Entry 9G13 (X-ray diffraction, 1.80 A resolution); this record covers chains A and D of the 4 polymer chains in the assembly.

Chain A:
Protein: Vhh H3-2
Organism: Lama glama
Notes: antibody fragment or engineered binder
Sequence (132 residues; numbered -1 to 130; the number before each row is that of its first residue; numbers below 1 keep their minus sign (Gly-1 is residue -1)):
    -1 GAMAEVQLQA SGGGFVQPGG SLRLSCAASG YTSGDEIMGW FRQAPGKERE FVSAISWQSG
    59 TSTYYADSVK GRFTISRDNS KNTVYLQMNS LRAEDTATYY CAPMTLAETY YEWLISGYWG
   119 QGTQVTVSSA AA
Disordered / not traced: -1 to 4
Disulfides: Cys24-Cys99

Chain D:
Protein: Isoform Tau-F of Microtubule-associated protein tau
UniProt: P10636 (TAU_HUMAN), isoform P10636-8; numbering as in UniProt (aligned over 369-381)
Sequence (13 residues; each row starts with the number of its first residue):
   369 KKIETHKLTF REN
Disordered / not traced: 381

How chain A and chain D interact:
Pairs across the interface - 13 pairs, chain A then chain D:
  Phe39(A) with Leu376(D), hydrophobic
  Arg47(A) with Phe378(D)
  Glu48(A) with Leu376(D)
  Phe49(A) with His374(D); Leu376(D)
  Tyr63(A) with Glu372(D); His374(D), hydrogen bond (backbone-side chain)
  Ala64(A) with His374(D)
  Asp65(A) with Lys370(D); Ile371(D); Glu372(D), hydrogen bond (side chain-backbone)
  Lys68(A) with Lys370(D); Glu372(D), salt bridge
Other interface residues (no listed pair), chain A (10 interface residues in all): Tyr62, Met102

Summary:
10 residues of chain A and 6 residues of chain D are in contact; the contacts include 2 hydrogen bonds and 1
salt bridge. Polar pairs include Lys68(A)-Glu372(D), Tyr63(A)-His374(D) and Asp65(A)-Glu372(D).
Here chain A is Vhh H3-2 (Lama glama) and chain D is Isoform Tau-F of Microtubule-associated protein tau.
Entry 9G13 (VHH H3-2 in complex with Tau C-terminal peptide) was determined by X-ray diffraction.
